3CME - chains R and 0 of the 33 polymer chains in the assembly; structure by X-ray diffraction, 2.95 A resolution.

== Chain R ==
Molecule: 50S ribosomal protein L22P
Organism: Haloarcula marismortui
UniProtKB: P10970 (RL22_HALMA); residues 0-154 here correspond to UniProt positions 1-155 (UniProt number = residue number + 1)
Chain sequence (155 residues; row label = number of the first residue in the row; numbering starts at 0):
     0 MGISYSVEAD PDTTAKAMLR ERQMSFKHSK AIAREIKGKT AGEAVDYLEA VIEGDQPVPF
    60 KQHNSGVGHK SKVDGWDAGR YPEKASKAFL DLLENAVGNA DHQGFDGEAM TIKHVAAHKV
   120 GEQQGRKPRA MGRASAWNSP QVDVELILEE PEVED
Disordered / not traced: 0, 151-154
Metal / ion sites: Sr2+ near Gln61 (its only coordinating residue here); Na+ site 1: Ser70, Val72; Na+ site 2: Val72 (shared with U2659(0) of chain 0)

== Chain 0 ==
Molecule: 50S ribosomal RNA
Organism: Haloarcula marismortui
Sequence (2923 nucleotides; each row starts with the number of its first residue):
     1 GUUGGCUACU AUGCCAGCUG GUGGAUUGCU CGGCUCAGGC GCUGAUGAAG GACGUGCCAA
    61 GCUGCGAUAA GCUGUGGGGA GCCGCACGGA GGCGAAGAAC CACAGAUUUC CGAAUGAGAA
   121 UCUCUCUAAC AAUUGCUUCG CGCAAUGAGG AACCCCGAGA ACUGAAACAU CUCAGUAUCG
   181 GGAGGAACAG AAAACGCAAC GUGAUGUCGU UAGUAACCGC GAGUGAACGC GAUACAGCCC
   241 AAACCGAAGC CCUCACGGGC AAUGUGGUGU CAGGGCUACC UCUCAUCAGC CGACCGUCUU
   301 CACGAAGUCU CUUGGAAUAG AGCGUGAUAC AGGGUGACAA CCCCGUACUG AAGACCAGUA
   361 CGCUGUGCGG UAGUGCCAGA GUAGCGGGGG UUGGAUAUCC CUCGCGAAUA ACGCAGGCAU
   421 CGACUGCGAA GGCUAAACAC AACCUGAGAC CGAUAGUGAA CAAGUAGUGU GAACGAACGC
   481 UGCAAAGUAC CCUCAGAAGG GAGGCGAAAU AGAGCAUGAA AUCAGUUGGC GAUCGAGCGA
   541 CAGGGCAUAC AAGGUCCCUU GACGAAUGAC CGAGACGCGA GUCUCCAGUA AGACUCACGG
   601 GAAGCCGAUG UUCUGUCGUA CGUUUUGAAA AACGAGCCAG GGAGUGUGUC UGUAUGGCAA
   661 GUCUAACCGG AGUAUCCGGG GAGGCACAGG GAAACCGACA UGGCCGCAGG GCUUUGCCCG
   721 AGGGCCGCCG UCUUCAAGGG CGGGGAGCCA UGUGGACACG ACCCGAAUCC GGACGAUCUA
   781 CGCAUGGACA AGAUGAAGCG UGCCGAAAGG CACGUGGAAG UCUGUUAGAG UUGGUGUCCU
   841 ACAAUACCCU CUCGUGAUCU AUGUGUAGGG GUGAAAGGCC CAUCGAGUCC GGCAACAGCU
   901 GGUUCCAAUC GAAACAUGUC GAAGCAUGAC CUCCGCCGAG GUAGUCUGUG AGGUAGAGCG
   961 ACCGAUUGGU GUGUCCGCCU CCGAGAGGAG UCGGCACACC UGUCAAACUC CAAACUUACA
  1021 GACGCUGUUU GACGCGGGGA UUCCGGUGCG CGGGGUAAGC CUGUGUACCA GGAGGGGAAC
  1081 AACCCAGAGA UAGGUUAAGG UCCCCAAGUG UGGAUUAAGU GUAAUCCUCU GAAGGUGGUC
  1141 UCGAGCCCUA GACAGCCGGG AGGUGAGCUU AGAAGCAGCU ACCCUCUAAG AAAAGCGUAA
  1201 CAGCUUACCG GCCGAGGUUU GAGGCGCCCA AAAUGAUCGG GACUCAAAUC CACCACCGAG
  1261 ACCUGUCCGU ACCACUCAUA CUGGUAAUCG AGUAGAUUGG CGCUCUAAUU GGAUGGAAGC
  1321 AGGGGCGAGA GCUCCUGUGG ACCGAUUAGU GACGAAAAUC CUGGCCAUAG UAGCAGCGAU
  1381 AGUCGGGUGA GAACCCCGAC GGCCUAAUGG AUAAGGGUUC CUCAGCACUG CUGAUCAGCU
  1441 GAGGGUUAGC CGGUCCUAAG UCUCACCGCA ACUCGACUGA GACGAAAUGG GAAACAGGUU
  1501 AAUAUUCCUG UGCCAUCAUG CAGUGAAAGU UGACGCCCUG GGGUCGAUCA CGCCGGGCAU
  1561 UCGCCCGGUC GAACCGUCCA ACUCCGUGGA AGCCGUAAUG GCAGGAAGCG GACGAACGGC
  1621 GGCAUAGGGA AACGUGAUUC AACCUGGGGC CCAUGAAAAG ACGAGCAUGA UGUCCGUACC
  1681 GAGAACCGAC ACAGGUGUCC AUGGCGGCGA AAGCCAAGGC CUGUCGGGAG CAACCAACGU
  1741 UAGGGAAUUC GGCAAGUUAG UCCCGUACCU UCGGAAGAAG GGAUGCCUGC UCCGGAACGG
  1801 AGCAGGUCGC AGUGACUCGG AAGCUCGGAC UGUCUAGUAA CAACAUAGGU GACCGCAAAU
  1861 CCGCAAGGAC UCGUACGGUC ACUGAAUCCU GCCCAGUGCA GGUAUCUGAA CACCUCGUAC
  1921 AAGAGGACGA AGGACCUGUC AACGGCGGGG GUAACUAUGA CCCUCUUAAG GUAGCGUAGU
  1981 ACCUUGCCGC AUCAGUAGCG GCUUGCAUGA AUGGAUUAAC CAGAGCUUCA CUGUCCCAAC
  2041 GUUGGGCCCG GUGAACUGUA CAUUCCAGUG CGGAGUCUGG AGACACCCAG GGGGAAGCGA
  2101 AGACCCUAUG GAGCUUUACU GCAGGCUGUC GCUGAGACGU GGUCGCCGAU GUGCAGCAUA
  2161 GGUAGGAGUC GUUACAGAGG UACCCGCGCU AGCGGGCCAC CCAGACAACA GUGAAAUACU
  2221 ACCCGUCGGU GACUGCGACU CUCACUCCGG GAGGAGGACA CCGAUAGCCG GGCAGUUUGA
  2281 CUGGGGCGGU ACGCGCUCGA AAAGAUAUCG AGCGCGCCCU AUGGUCAUCU CAGCCGGGAC
  2341 AGAGACCCGG CGAAGAGUGC AAGAGCAAAA GAUGACUUGA CAGUGUUCUU CCCAACGAGG
  2401 AACGCUGACG CGAAAGCGUG GUCUAGCGAA CCAAUUAGCC UGCUUGAUGC GGGCAAUUGA
  2461 UGACAGAAAA GCUACCCUAG GGAUAACAGA GUCGUCACUC GCAAGAGCAC AUAUCGACCG
  2521 AGUGGCUUGC UACCUCGAUG UCGGUUCCCU CCAUCCUGCC CGUGCAGAAG CGGGCAAGGG
  2581 UGAGGUUGUU CGCCUAUUAA AGGAGGUCGU GAGCUGGGUU UAGACCGUCG UGAGACAGGU
  2641 CGGCUGCUAU CUACUGGGUG UGUAAUGGUG UCUGACAAGA ACGACCGUAU AGUACGAGAG
  2701 GAACUACGGU UGGUGGCCAC UGGUGUACCG GUUGUUCGAG AGAGCACGUG CCGGGUAGCC
  2761 ACGCCACACG GGGUAAGAGC UGAACGCAUC UAAGCUCGAA ACCCACUUGG AAAAGAGACA
  2821 CCGCCGAGGU CCCGCGUACA AGACGCGGUC GAUAGACUCG GGGUGUGCGC GUCGAGGUAA
  2881 CGAGACGUUA AGCCCACGAG CACUAACAGA CCAAAGCCAU CAU
Disordered / not traced: 1-9, 126-127, 715, 971-998, 1560, 1952-1963, 2137-2236, 2339-2343, 2665-2666, 2915-2923
Modified residues: 1MA (6-hydro-1-methyladenosine-5'-monophosphate) at position 628, OMU (o2'-methyluridine 5'-monophosphate) at position 2587, OMG (o2'-methylguanosine-5'-monophosphate) at position 2588, UR3 (3-methyluridine-5'-monophoshate) at position 2619, PSU (pseudouridine-5'-monophosphate) at position 2621
Metal / ion sites: Na+ site 1: C40, G41; Na+ site 2: G56, A59, G61; Sr2+ site 1 near C85 (its only coordinating residue here); Na+ site 3: U107, U108; Na+ site 4: C130, U146; Mg2+ site 1: A165, C168; Na+ site 5: A165, A166; Mg2+ site 2 near A166 (its only coordinating residue here); Na+ site 6: U170, C218, G221; Na+ site 7: G196, A415, G416; Na+ site 8: U308, U335, C342 (shared with 2 residues of chain T); Na+ site 9: G386, U402; 34 more Na+ sites not listed; 15 more Sr2+ sites not listed; 15 more Mg2+ sites not listed
Small-molecule neighbours: 6-aminohexanoic acid / phenylalanine: G2102, C2104, A2486, G2540, U2620, PSU_2621
From the paper describing this entry:
  - binding site for the 3-nt RNA strand: G2284, G2285, A2486, A2637
  - binding site for the 3-nt RNA strand: OMG_2588, U2589, U2590, G2618
  - conformationally variable residues (loop rearrangement): G2618 to U2620

== How chain R and chain 0 interact ==
Contacting residue pairs (134; chain R residue first):
  Gly1(R) - G21(0)  phosphate contact
  Gly1(R) - U22(0)  hydrogen bond to the phosphate
  Ile2(R) - G20(0)  sugar contact
  Ile2(R) - G21(0)  sugar contact
  Ser3(R) - G20(0)  hydrogen bond to the sugar
  Ser3(R) - G21(0)  hydrogen bond to the phosphate
  Ser3(R) - U510(0)  base contact
  Tyr4(R) - G500(0)  phosphate contact
  Tyr4(R) - G501(0)  hydrogen bond to the phosphate
  Ser5(R) - U19(0)  hydrogen bond to the sugar
  Ser5(R) - G20(0)  sugar contact
  Lys15(R) - G501(0)  sugar contact
  Ala16(R) - G500(0)  sugar contact
  Met17(R) - G499(0)  sugar contact
  Met17(R) - G500(0)  hydrogen bond to the sugar
  Met17(R) - G501(0)  phosphate contact
  Arg19(R) - G499(0)  phosphate contact
  Arg19(R) - G500(0)  salt bridge to the phosphate
  Gln22(R) - C1428(0)  phosphate contact
  Ser24(R) - G1370(0)  hydrogen bond to the base
  Phe25(R) - C523(0)  sugar contact
  Phe25(R) - A524(0)  sugar contact
  Lys26(R) - A1369(0)  hydrogen bond to the sugar
  Lys26(R) - G1370(0)  salt bridge to the phosphate
  His27(R) - G1370(0)  base contact
  His27(R) - G2051(0)  phosphate contact
  Lys29(R) - C523(0)  phosphate contact
  Lys29(R) - A524(0)  salt bridge to the phosphate
  Arg33(R) - G525(0)  salt bridge to the phosphate
  Lys36(R) - G525(0)  hydrogen bond to the phosphate
  Lys36(R) - U526(0)  salt bridge to the phosphate
  Lys60(R) - A11(0)  phosphate contact
  Lys60(R) - U12(0)  phosphate contact
  Gln61(R) - G13(0)  phosphate contact
  Gln61(R) - A524(0)  phosphate contact
  His62(R) - G1370(0)  salt bridge to the phosphate
  Asn63(R) - G1370(0)  hydrogen bond to the phosphate
  Asn63(R) - C2088(0)  phosphate contact
  Ser64(R) - A1369(0)  sugar contact
  Ser64(R) - G1370(0)  hydrogen bond to the phosphate
  Ser64(R) - C2088(0)  phosphate contact
  Gly65(R) - C2048(0)  phosphate contact
  Gly65(R) - C2088(0)  hydrogen bond to the phosphate
  Gly65(R) - A2089(0)  phosphate contact
  Val66(R) - C2088(0)  sugar contact
  Gly67(R) - C2049(0)  phosphate contact
  Gly67(R) - A2841(0)  sugar contact
  His68(R) - C2087(0)  hydrogen bond to the sugar
  His68(R) - G2657(0)  base contact
  His68(R) - G2658(0)  hydrogen bond to the sugar
  His68(R) - A2841(0)  hydrogen bond to the sugar
  His68(R) - G2842(0)  sugar contact
  Lys69(R) - C2048(0)  phosphate contact
  Lys69(R) - C2049(0)  salt bridge to the phosphate
  Ser70(R) - C2831(0)  phosphate contact
  Ser70(R) - G2842(0)  phosphate contact
  Ser70(R) - A2843(0)  phosphate contact
  Lys71(R) - C2831(0)  hydrogen bond to the phosphate
  Lys71(R) - C2832(0)  salt bridge to the phosphate
  Asp73(R) - G2660(0)  phosphate contact
  Gly74(R) - G2660(0)  hydrogen bond to the phosphate
  Trp75(R) - U12(0)  sugar contact
  Trp75(R) - C2086(0)  sugar contact
  Trp75(R) - U2659(0)  hydrogen bond to the sugar
  Trp75(R) - G2660(0)  phosphate contact
  Asp76(R) - C2086(0)  base contact
  Asp76(R) - C2087(0)  sugar contact
  Asp76(R) - G2658(0)  hydrogen bond to the base
  Asp76(R) - U2659(0)  hydrogen bond to the sugar
  Arg79(R) - G1370(0)  sugar contact
  Arg79(R) - U1371(0)  salt bridge to the phosphate
  Arg79(R) - C2049(0)  salt bridge to the phosphate
  Arg79(R) - G2050(0)  salt bridge to the phosphate
  Tyr80(R) - C2049(0)  phosphate contact
  Tyr80(R) - G2050(0)  hydrogen bond to the phosphate
  Pro81(R) - G2050(0)  phosphate contact
  Pro81(R) - G2051(0)  phosphate contact
  Glu82(R) - G2050(0)  hydrogen bond to the sugar
  Glu82(R) - G2051(0)  hydrogen bond to the phosphate
  Lys83(R) - G2051(0)  hydrogen bond to the phosphate
  Lys83(R) - U2052(0)  salt bridge to the phosphate
  Glu93(R) - C494(0)  sugar contact
  Asn94(R) - G499(0)  base contact
  Asn94(R) - G500(0)  hydrogen bond to the sugar
  Asn98(R) - G500(0)  base contact
  Asn98(R) - G501(0)  sugar contact
  His101(R) - C492(0)  hydrogen bond to the sugar
  Gln102(R) - G501(0)  sugar contact
  His113(R) - G525(0)  sugar contact
  Ala115(R) - A524(0)  sugar contact
  Ala115(R) - G525(0)  sugar contact
  Ala116(R) - A524(0)  hydrogen bond to the sugar
  His117(R) - G20(0)  base contact
  His117(R) - A524(0)  hydrogen bond to the base
  Lys118(R) - G21(0)  sugar contact
  Val119(R) - U22(0)  sugar contact
  Gln122(R) - C1428(0)  hydrogen bond to the phosphate
  Lys126(R) - C1431(0)  hydrogen bond to the base
  Pro127(R) - A1689(0)  base contact
  Pro127(R) - C1690(0)  base contact
  Arg128(R) - U840(0)  hydrogen bond to the sugar
  Arg128(R) - A841(0)  salt bridge to the phosphate
  Arg128(R) - A843(0)  phosphate contact
  Arg128(R) - A1689(0)  hydrogen bond to the base
  Arg128(R) - C1690(0)  base contact
  Arg128(R) - A2054(0)  hydrogen bond to the base
  Arg128(R) - A2055(0)  sugar contact
  Arg128(R) - U2648(0)  base contact
  Ala129(R) - U840(0)  phosphate contact
  Ala129(R) - A841(0)  hydrogen bond to the phosphate
  Ala129(R) - A843(0)  phosphate contact
  Ala129(R) - A844(0)  phosphate contact
  Met130(R) - A841(0)  base contact
  Met130(R) - A844(0)  hydrogen bond to the phosphate
  Gly131(R) - A844(0)  base contact
  Gly131(R) - A1689(0)  base contact
  Arg132(R) - U840(0)  hydrogen bond to the sugar
  Arg132(R) - A1689(0)  hydrogen bond to the base
  Arg132(R) - A2055(0)  hydrogen bond to the sugar
  Ala133(R) - A1689(0)  base contact
  Ser134(R) - A2054(0)  hydrogen bond to the sugar
  Ser134(R) - A2055(0)  sugar contact
  Ala135(R) - A2054(0)  hydrogen bond to the sugar
  Ala135(R) - A2055(0)  phosphate contact
  Trp136(R) - A1372(0)  base contact
  Trp136(R) - G1373(0)  base contact
  Trp136(R) - U2052(0)  sugar contact
  Trp136(R) - G2053(0)  sugar contact
  Trp136(R) - A2054(0)  phosphate contact
  Asn137(R) - G2053(0)  hydrogen bond to the phosphate
  Asn137(R) - A2054(0)  hydrogen bond to the phosphate
  Ser138(R) - G2053(0)  hydrogen bond to the phosphate
  Pro139(R) - G1370(0)  base contact
  Pro139(R) - G2053(0)  phosphate contact
Interface residues without a listed pair, chain R (69 interface residues in all): Val6, Val72, Gly78, Ala84, Asp90
Interface residues without a listed pair, chain 0 (58 interface residues in all): C491, U493, G496, A502, U1368, A1427

== In short ==
Chain R and chain 0 form an interface of 69 and 58 residues respectively, with 43 hydrogen bonds and 13 salt
bridges. Polar pairs include Ser24(R)-G1370(0), Asp76(R)-G2658(0) and His117(R)-A524(0). From the paper: a
binding site for the 3-nt RNA strand at G2284(0), G2285(0) and A2486(0) among others; conformational
variability at G2618(0).
Chain R is 50S ribosomal protein L22P and chain 0 is 50S ribosomal RNA, both from Haloarcula marismortui; the
structure, The Structure of CA and CCA-PHE-CAP-BIO Bound to the Large Ribosomal Subunit of Haloarcula
Marismortui, was determined by X-ray diffraction (same publication as 3CMA).
